5D4B - chains A and C of the 4 polymer chains in the assembly; structure by X-ray diffraction, 2.66 A resolution.

[Chain A]
Molecule: Terminal deoxynucleotidyltransferase
Organism: Mus musculus
Reference sequence: Q3UZ80 (Q3UZ80_MOUSE); residues 132-510 here = UniProt positions 132-510
Amino-acid sequence (400 residues; row label = number of the first residue in the row):
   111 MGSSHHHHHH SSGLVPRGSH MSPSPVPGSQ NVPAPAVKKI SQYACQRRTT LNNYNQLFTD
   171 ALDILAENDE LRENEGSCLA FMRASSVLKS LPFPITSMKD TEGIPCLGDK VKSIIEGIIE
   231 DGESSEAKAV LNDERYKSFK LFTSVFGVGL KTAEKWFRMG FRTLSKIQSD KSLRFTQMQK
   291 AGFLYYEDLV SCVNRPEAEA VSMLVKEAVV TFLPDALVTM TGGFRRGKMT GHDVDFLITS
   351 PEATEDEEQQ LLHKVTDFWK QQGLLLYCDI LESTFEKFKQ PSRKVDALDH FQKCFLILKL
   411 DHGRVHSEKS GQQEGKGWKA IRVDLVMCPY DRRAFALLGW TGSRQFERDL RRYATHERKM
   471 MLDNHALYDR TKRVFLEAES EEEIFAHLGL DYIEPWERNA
Disordered / not traced: 111-148, 387-388, 394-396, 417-423
Sequence notes: initiating methionine (111); expression tag (112-131)
Ion coordination: Na+: Thr253, Val255, Val258 (shared with DA4(C) of chain C); Mg2+: Asp343, Asp345 (together with sulfate ion) (shared with DC6(C) of chain C)

[Chain C]
Molecule: 6-nt DNA strand
Sequence (6 nucleotides; numbered 1 to 6; the number before each row is that of its first residue):
     1 AAAAAC
Ion coordination: Na+: DA4 (shared with Thr253(A), Val255(A), Val258(A) of chain A); Mg2+: DC6 (together with sulfate ion) (shared with Asp343(A), Asp345(A) of chain A)

[How chain A and chain C interact]
Contacting residue pairs - 32 pairs, chain A then chain C:
  Val255(A) - DA4(C)  phosphate contact
  Phe256(A) - DA4(C)  sugar contact
  Gly257(A) - DA3(C)  sugar contact
  Gly257(A) - DA4(C)  hydrogen bond to the phosphate
  Val258(A) - DA3(C)  phosphate contact
  Val258(A) - DA4(C)  hydrogen bond to the phosphate
  Gly259(A) - DA3(C)  hydrogen bond to the phosphate
  Gly259(A) - DA4(C)  phosphate contact
  Leu260(A) - DA3(C)  phosphate contact
  Lys261(A) - DA2(C)  phosphate contact
  Lys261(A) - DA3(C)  hydrogen bond to the phosphate
  Thr262(A) - DA2(C)  hydrogen bond to the phosphate
  Thr262(A) - DA3(C)  hydrogen bond to the phosphate
  Met288(A) - DA4(C)  sugar contact
  Asp343(A) - DA5(C)  phosphate contact
  Asp343(A) - DC6(C)  phosphate contact
  Asp345(A) - DA5(C)  phosphate contact
  Asp345(A) - DC6(C)  phosphate contact
  Leu398(A) - DA4(C)  base contact
  Leu398(A) - DA5(C)  base contact
  Phe405(A) - DA4(C)  sugar contact
  Phe405(A) - DA5(C)  sugar contact
  Arg432(A) - DA4(C)  hydrogen bond to the phosphate
  Arg432(A) - DA5(C)  salt bridge to the phosphate
  Asp434(A) - DA5(C)  sugar contact
  Gly449(A) - DC6(C)  sugar contact
  Trp450(A) - DA5(C)  sugar contact
  Trp450(A) - DC6(C)  sugar contact
  Thr451(A) - DC6(C)  sugar contact
  Gly452(A) - DC6(C)  sugar contact
  Arg454(A) - DC6(C)  base contact
  Glu457(A) - DC6(C)  base contact
Also at the interface, not in a pair above, chain A (23 interface residues in all): Ala397, Ser453

[In short]
23 residues of chain A face 5 of chain C across their interface, with 7 hydrogen bonds and 1 salt bridge.
Polar contacts include Gly257(A)-DA4(C), Val258(A)-DA4(C) and Gly259(A)-DA3(C). Thr253(A), Val255(A),
Val258(A) and DA4(C) coordinate Na+. Asp343(A), Asp345(A) and DC6(C) coordinate Mg2+.
Here chain A is Terminal deoxynucleotidyltransferase (Mus musculus) and chain C is a 6-nt DNA strand. Entry
5D4B (Structural Basis for a New Templated Activity by Terminal Deoxynucleotidyl Transferase: Implications for
V(D)J Recombination) was determined by X-ray diffraction (same publication as 5D46 and 5D49).
